PDB entry 2QJB | X-ray diffraction, 2.50 A resolution | chains B and D of the 4 polymer chains in the assembly

Chain B:
Protein: Bone morphogenetic protein 2
Organism: Homo sapiens
Notes: fragment: mature part (residues 283-396)
Reference sequence: P12643 (BMP2_HUMAN); residues 1-114 here correspond to UniProt positions 283-396 (UniProt number = residue number + 282)
Sequence (116 residues; numbered -1 to 114; the number before each row is that of its first residue; numbers below 1 keep their minus sign (Met-1 is residue -1)):
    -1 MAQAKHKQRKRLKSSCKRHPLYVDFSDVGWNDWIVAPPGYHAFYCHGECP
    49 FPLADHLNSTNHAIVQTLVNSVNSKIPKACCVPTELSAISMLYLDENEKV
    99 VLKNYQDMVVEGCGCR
Not modelled in the structure: -1 to 10
Differences from the reference sequence: expression tag (-1 to 0)
Disulfides: Cys14-Cys79, Cys43-Cys111, Cys47-Cys113
Swiss-Prot annotation at these positions:
  - glycosylation: Asn56 (N-linked (GlcNAc...) (high mannose) asparagine)

Chain D:
Protein: Bone morphogenetic protein receptor type IA
Organism: Homo sapiens
Notes: fragment: extracellular domain (residues 24-152)
Reference sequence: P36894 (BMR1A_HUMAN); residues 1-129 here correspond to UniProt positions 24-152 (UniProt number = residue number + 23)
Sequence (135 residues; each row starts with the number of its first residue; numbers below 1 keep their minus sign (Gly-5 is residue -5)):
    -5 GSGAMAQNLDSMLHGTGMKSDSDQKKSENGVTLAPEDTLPFLKCYCSHHC
    45 PEDAINNTCITNGHCFTMIEEDDQGETTLTSGCLGLEGSDFQCRDTPIPH
    95 QRRSIECCRTNLCNQYLQPTLPPVVIGPFFDGSIR
Not modelled in the structure: -5 to 31, 122-129
Differences from the reference sequence: expression tag (-5 to 0); engineered mutation His42 (Gly65 in P36894), Glu46 (Asp69 in P36894), Thr61 (Ala84 in P36894), Met62 (Ile85 in P36894), Thr74 (Ala97 in P36894), Leu78 (Met101 in P36894), Gly79 (Lys102 in P36894), Leu80 (Tyr103 in P36894), Arg88 (Lys111 in P36894), Thr90 (Ser113 in P36894), Ile92 (Lys115 in P36894), Pro93 (Ala116 in P36894), His94 (Gln117 in P36894), Gln95 (Leu118 in P36894), Ser98 (Thr121 in P36894)
Disulfides: Cys38-Cys59, Cys40-Cys44, Cys53-Cys77, Cys87-Cys101, Cys102-Cys107
Swiss-Prot annotation at these positions:
  - region: Asp84 to Gln86 (Mediates specificity for BMP ligand)
  - glycosylation: Asn50 (N-linked (GlcNAc...) asparagine)

How chain B and chain D interact:
Contacting residue pairs - 38 pairs, chain B then chain D:
  Lys15(B) - Glu46(D)
  Phe49(B) - Met62(D)
  Phe49(B) - Gln86(D)
  Phe49(B) - Asp89(D)
  Phe49(B) - Arg97(D)
  Pro50(B) - Phe60(D)  hydrophobic
  Pro50(B) - Met62(D)
  Pro50(B) - Leu78(D)  hydrophobic
  Pro50(B) - Gln86(D)
  Pro50(B) - Ile99(D)  hydrophobic
  Leu51(B) - Gln86(D)  hydrogen bond (backbone-side chain)
  Ala52(B) - His43(D)
  Ala52(B) - Cys77(D)
  Asp53(B) - Thr55(D)  hydrogen bond
  Asp53(B) - Asn56(D)
  Asp53(B) - Cys77(D)  hydrogen bond (backbone-backbone)
  Asp53(B) - Gly79(D)
  His54(B) - His43(D)
  His54(B) - Cys44(D)
  His54(B) - Pro45(D)
  His54(B) - Glu46(D)  salt bridge
  Thr58(B) - Glu81(D)
  Asn59(B) - Glu81(D)  hydrogen bond (backbone-side chain)
  Asn59(B) - Gly82(D)  hydrogen bond (side chain-backbone)
  Asn59(B) - Phe85(D)
  Ile62(B) - Glu81(D)
  Ile62(B) - Gly82(D)
  Ile62(B) - Gln86(D)
  Leu66(B) - Phe85(D)  hydrophobic
  Leu66(B) - Asp89(D)
  Leu66(B) - Thr90(D)
  Ser69(B) - Pro93(D)
  Ser69(B) - His94(D)  hydrogen bond (backbone-backbone)
  Ser69(B) - Arg97(D)  hydrogen bond
  Val70(B) - Thr90(D)
  Val70(B) - Ile92(D)
  Val70(B) - His94(D)
  Ser72(B) - His94(D)
Other interface residues (no listed pair), chain B (20 interface residues in all): Arg16, Pro48, Ser57, Val63, Asn68, Asn71
Other interface residues (no listed pair), chain D (23 interface residues in all): Ile54

Summary:
20 residues of chain B and 23 residues of chain D are in contact; the contacts include 7 hydrogen bonds and 1
salt bridge. Polar contacts include His54(B)-Glu46(D), Leu51(B)-Gln86(D) and Asp53(B)-Thr55(D).
Here chain B is Bone morphogenetic protein 2 and chain D is Bone morphogenetic protein receptor type IA, both
from Homo sapiens. Entry 2QJB (Crystal structure analysis of BMP-2 in complex with BMPR-IA variant IA/IB) was
determined by X-ray diffraction, deposited together with 2QJ9 and 2QJA.
